1FAN - chain A; structure by X-ray diffraction, 2.00 A resolution.

# Chain A
Name: Bovine pancreatic trypsin inhibitor
From: Bos taurus
Reference sequence: P00974 (BPT1_BOVIN); residues 1-58 here correspond to UniProt positions 36-93 (UniProt number = residue number + 35)
Sequence (58 residues; row label = number of the first residue in the row):
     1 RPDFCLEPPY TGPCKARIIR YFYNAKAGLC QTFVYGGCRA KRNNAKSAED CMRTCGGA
Differences from the reference sequence: conflict A45 (Phe80 in P00974)
Disulfide bonds: C5-C55, C14-C38, C30-C51
UniProt features mapped onto this chain:
  - site: K15, A16 (Reactive bond for trypsin)

# In short
Chain A is Bovine pancreatic trypsin inhibitor (Bos taurus); the structure, Crevice-forming mutants in the
rigid core of bovine pancreatic trypsin inhibitor: crystal structures of F22A, Y23A ..., was determined by
X-ray diffraction, deposited together with 1BTI, 1NAG and 1BPT.
